7ZRV - chains B and F of the 5 polymer chains in the assembly; structure by electron microscopy, 2.80 A resolution.

[Chain B]
Molecule: Spike glycoprotein, Envelope glycoprotein
Organism: Severe acute respiratory syndrome coronavirus 2
Reference sequence: chimeric construct of P0DTC2, M1E1E4: residues 4-1208 from P0DTC2 (SPIKE_SARS2) positions 1-1205 (UniProt number = residue number - 3); residues 1211-1240 from M1E1E4 positions 1-30 (UniProt number = residue number - 1210)
Chain sequence (1285 residues; row label = number of the first residue in the row):
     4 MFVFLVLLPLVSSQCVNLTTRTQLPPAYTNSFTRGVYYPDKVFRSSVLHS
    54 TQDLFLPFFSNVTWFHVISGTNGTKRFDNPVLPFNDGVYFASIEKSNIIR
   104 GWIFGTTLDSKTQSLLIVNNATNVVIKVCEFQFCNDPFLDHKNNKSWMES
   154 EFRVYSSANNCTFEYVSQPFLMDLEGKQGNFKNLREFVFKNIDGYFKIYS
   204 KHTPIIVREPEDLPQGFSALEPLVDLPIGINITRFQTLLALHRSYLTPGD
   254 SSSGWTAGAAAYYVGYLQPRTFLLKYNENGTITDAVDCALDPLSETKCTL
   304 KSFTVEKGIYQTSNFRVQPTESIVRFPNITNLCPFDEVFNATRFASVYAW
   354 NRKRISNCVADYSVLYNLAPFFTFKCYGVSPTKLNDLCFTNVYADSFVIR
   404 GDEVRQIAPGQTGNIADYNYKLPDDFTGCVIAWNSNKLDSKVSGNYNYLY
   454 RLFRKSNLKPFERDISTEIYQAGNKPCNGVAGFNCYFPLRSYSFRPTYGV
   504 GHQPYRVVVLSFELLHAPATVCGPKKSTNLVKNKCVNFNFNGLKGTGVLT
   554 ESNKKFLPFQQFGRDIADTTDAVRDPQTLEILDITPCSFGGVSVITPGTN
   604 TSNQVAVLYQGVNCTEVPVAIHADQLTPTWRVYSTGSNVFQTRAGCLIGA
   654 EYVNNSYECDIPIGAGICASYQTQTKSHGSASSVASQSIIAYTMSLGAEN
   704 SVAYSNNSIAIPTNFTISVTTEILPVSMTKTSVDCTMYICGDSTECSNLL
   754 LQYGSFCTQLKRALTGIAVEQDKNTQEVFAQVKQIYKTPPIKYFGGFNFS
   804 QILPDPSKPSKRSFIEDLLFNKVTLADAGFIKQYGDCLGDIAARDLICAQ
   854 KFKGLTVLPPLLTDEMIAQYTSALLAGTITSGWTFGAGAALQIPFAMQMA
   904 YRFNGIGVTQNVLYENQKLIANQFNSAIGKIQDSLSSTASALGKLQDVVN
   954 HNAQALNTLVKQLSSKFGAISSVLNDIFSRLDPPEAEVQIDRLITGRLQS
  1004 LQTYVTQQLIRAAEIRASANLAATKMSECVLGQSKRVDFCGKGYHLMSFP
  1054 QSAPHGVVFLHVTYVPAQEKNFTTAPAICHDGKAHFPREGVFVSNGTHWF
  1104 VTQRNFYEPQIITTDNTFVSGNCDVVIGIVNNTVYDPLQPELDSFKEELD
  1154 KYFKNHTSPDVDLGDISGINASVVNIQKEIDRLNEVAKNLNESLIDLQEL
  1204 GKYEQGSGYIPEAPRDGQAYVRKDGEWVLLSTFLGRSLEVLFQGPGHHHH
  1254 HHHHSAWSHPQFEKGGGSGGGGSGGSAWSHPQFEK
Unresolved in the structure: 4-21, 150, 249-255, 677-688, 841-850, 1148-1288
Sequence notes: conflict Val70 (Ala67 in P0DTC2), Ile96 (Thr95 in P0DTC2), Asp143 (Tyr145 in P0DTC2), 36 further conflict positions vs the reference (M1E1E4) not listed; insertion (209-210); linker (1209-1210); expression tag (1241-1288)
Swiss-Prot annotation at these positions:
  - glycosylation (N-linked (GlcNAc...) asparagine): Asn20 (complex), Asn64 (hybrid), Asn334 (complex), Asn606 (hybrid)
Disulfide bonds: Cys132-Cys164, Cys291-Cys301, Cys336-Cys361, Cys379-Cys432, Cys391-Cys525, Cys480-Cys488, Cys538-Cys590, Cys617-Cys649, Cys662-Cys671, Cys738-Cys760, Cys743-Cys749, Cys840-Cys851, Cys1032-Cys1043, Cys1082-Cys1126
Covalent attachments: N-acetylglucosamine (NAG) linked to Asn64, Asn123, Asn162, Asn234, Asn282, Asn331, Asn343, Asn603, Asn616, Asn657, Asn709, Asn717, Asn801, Asn1074, Asn1098, Asn1134

[Chain F]
Molecule: de novo designed binder
Organism: Drosophila melanogaster
Chain sequence (79 residues; numbered -5 to 73; the number before each row is that of its first residue; numbers below 1 keep their minus sign (Glu-5 is residue -5)):
    -5 ETGASSTNMLEALQQRLQFYHGQVARAALENNSGKARRFGRIVKQYEDAI
    45 KLYKAGKPVPYDELPVPPGFGGSENLYFQ
Unresolved in the structure: -5 to 0, 66-73

[Interface between chain B and chain F]
Residue-residue contacts (23; chain B residue first):
  Tyr351(B) - Leu23(F)
  Ser446(B) - Arg31(F)  hydrogen bond
  Ser446(B) - Arg35(F)
  Gly447(B) - Arg31(F)  hydrogen bond (backbone-side chain)
  Tyr449(B) - Val18(F)  hydrophobic
  Tyr449(B) - Ala22(F)
  Tyr449(B) - Gly34(F)
  Tyr449(B) - Arg35(F)  hydrogen bond
  Leu452(B) - Ala19(F)  hydrophobic
  Leu452(B) - Ala22(F)  hydrophobic
  Val483(B) - Phe13(F)  hydrophobic
  Gly485(B) - Gln9(F)  hydrogen bond (backbone-side chain)
  Gly485(B) - Gly65(F)
  Phe486(B) - Gln9(F)  hydrogen bond (backbone-side chain)
  Phe486(B) - Gly65(F)
  Tyr489(B) - Gln8(F)  hydrogen bond
  Tyr489(B) - Gln9(F)
  Tyr489(B) - Gln12(F)
  Phe490(B) - Gln12(F)
  Phe490(B) - Arg20(F)
  Leu492(B) - Ala19(F)
  Arg493(B) - His15(F)
  Ser494(B) - Val18(F)
Interface residues without a listed pair, chain B (17 interface residues in all): Lys444, Phe456, Ala484, Asn487
Interface residues without a listed pair, chain F (16 interface residues in all): Ala30, Phe64

[Summary]
17 residues of chain B and 16 residues of chain F are in contact, with 6 hydrogen bonds. Polar pairs include
Ser446(B)-Arg31(F), Gly447(B)-Arg31(F) and Tyr449(B)-Arg35(F). N-acetylglucosamine is covalently linked to
Asn64(B), Asn123(B), Asn162(B), Asn234(B), Asn282(B) and Asn331(B) and 10 more.
Chain B is Spike glycoprotein, Envelope glycoprotein (Severe acute respiratory syndrome coronavirus 2) and
chain F is de novo designed binder (Drosophila melanogaster); the structure, cryo-EM structure of omicron
spike in complex with de novo designed binder, full map, was determined by electron microscopy together with
7XAD, 7XYQ, 7ZSD and 7ZSS from the same study.
